PDB entry 8HDW | electron microscopy, 3.00 A resolution | chains O and U of the 30 polymer chains in the assembly

== Chain O (and U) ==
Protein: Pam3 sheath protein
Organism: uncultured cyanophage
Notes: chain U of this document is another copy of the same molecule, construct and numbering; everything in this record applies to it too
Chain sequence (384 residues; numbered 1 to 384; the number before each row is that of its first residue):
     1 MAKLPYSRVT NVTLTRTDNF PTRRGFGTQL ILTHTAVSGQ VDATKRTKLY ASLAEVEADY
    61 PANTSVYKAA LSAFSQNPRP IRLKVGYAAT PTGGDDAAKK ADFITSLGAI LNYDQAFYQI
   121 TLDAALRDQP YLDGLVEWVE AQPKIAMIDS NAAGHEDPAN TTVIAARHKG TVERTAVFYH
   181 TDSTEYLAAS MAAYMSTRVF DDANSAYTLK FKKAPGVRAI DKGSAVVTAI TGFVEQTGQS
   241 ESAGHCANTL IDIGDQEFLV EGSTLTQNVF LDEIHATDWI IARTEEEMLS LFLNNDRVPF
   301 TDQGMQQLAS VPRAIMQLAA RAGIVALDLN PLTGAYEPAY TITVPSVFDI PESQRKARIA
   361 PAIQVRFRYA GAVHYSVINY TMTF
Not modelled in the structure: 1-2

== Chain O / chain U interface ==
Residue-residue contacts (85; chain O residue first):
  Asn204(O) - Asp296(U)
  Ala206(O) - Asp296(U)
  Ala206(O) - Arg297(U)
  Tyr207(O) - Arg297(U)  hydrogen bond (backbone-side chain)
  Thr208(O) - Arg297(U)
  Thr208(O) - Arg358(U)  hydrogen bond (backbone-side chain)
  Leu209(O) - Arg297(U)
  Leu209(O) - Arg358(U)
  Lys210(O) - Arg297(U)
  Phe211(O) - Arg297(U)
  Lys212(O) - Leu289(U)
  Lys212(O) - Phe292(U)
  Lys212(O) - Leu293(U)
  Lys213(O) - Asn295(U)
  Lys213(O) - Asp296(U)  hydrogen bond (side chain-backbone)
  Lys213(O) - Arg297(U)
  Gly223(O) - Asn112(U)
  Ser224(O) - Leu111(U)
  Ser224(O) - Asn112(U)
  Ser224(O) - Gln115(U)  hydrogen bond
  Ala225(O) - Asn112(U)
  Gln236(O) - Ile359(U)
  Thr237(O) - Ile359(U)
  Gly238(O) - Ile359(U)
  Gln256(O) - Glu286(U)
  Gln256(O) - Leu293(U)
  Phe258(O) - Leu289(U)  hydrophobic
  Phe258(O) - Leu293(U)  hydrophobic
  Phe270(O) - Arg358(U)
  Glu273(O) - Arg358(U)  salt bridge
  Leu329(O) - Phe348(U)  hydrophobic
  Asn330(O) - Glu352(U)
  Pro331(O) - Phe348(U)
  Pro331(O) - Ile350(U)
  Pro331(O) - Glu352(U)
  Pro331(O) - Arg355(U)
  Leu332(O) - Phe348(U)
  Leu332(O) - Asp349(U)
  Leu332(O) - Pro351(U)  hydrophobic
  Leu332(O) - Glu352(U)
  Thr333(O) - Phe348(U)
  Thr333(O) - Asp349(U)
  Gly334(O) - Phe348(U)
  Arg368(O) - Glu352(U)  salt bridge
  Gly371(O) - Phe300(U)  hydrogen bond (backbone-backbone)
  Ala372(O) - Val298(U)
  Ala372(O) - Pro299(U)  hydrophobic
  Ala372(O) - Phe300(U)
  Ala372(O) - Arg358(U)
  Val373(O) - Val298(U)  hydrogen bond (backbone-backbone)
  Val373(O) - Pro299(U)
  Val373(O) - Phe300(U)  hydrophobic
  Val373(O) - Ala360(U)  hydrophobic
  His374(O) - Arg358(U)  hydrogen bond (backbone-backbone)
  Tyr375(O) - Arg358(U)  hydrogen bond (backbone-backbone)
  Tyr375(O) - Ile359(U)
  Tyr375(O) - Ala360(U)  hydrogen bond (backbone-backbone)
  Ser376(O) - Met288(U)
  Ser376(O) - Phe292(U)
  Ser376(O) - Leu308(U)
  Val377(O) - Ala360(U)
  Val377(O) - Ala362(U)
  Val377(O) - Ile363(U)  hydrogen bond (backbone-backbone)
  Ile378(O) - Pro312(U)  hydrophobic
  Ile378(O) - Ile363(U)
  Ile378(O) - Val365(U)  hydrophobic
  Asn379(O) - Ile363(U)  hydrogen bond (backbone-backbone)
  Asn379(O) - Gln364(U)  hydrogen bond
  Tyr380(O) - Thr284(U)
  Tyr380(O) - Pro312(U)
  Tyr380(O) - Met316(U)  hydrophobic
  Tyr380(O) - Val365(U)  hydrophobic
  Tyr380(O) - Phe367(U)  hydrophobic
  Thr381(O) - Val365(U)  hydrogen bond (backbone-backbone)
  Thr381(O) - Arg366(U)  hydrogen bond
  Thr381(O) - Phe367(U)  hydrogen bond (backbone-backbone)
  Met382(O) - Thr277(U)
  Met382(O) - Arg366(U)
  Met382(O) - Phe367(U)  hydrophobic
  Met382(O) - Tyr369(U)  hydrophobic
  Thr383(O) - Arg366(U)
  Thr383(O) - Phe367(U)
  Thr383(O) - Arg368(U)
  Phe384(O) - Arg368(U)
  Phe384(O) - Tyr369(U)
Also at the interface, not in a pair above, chain O (43 interface residues in all): Tyr194, Ile253, Gly254
Also at the interface, not in a pair above, chain U (41 interface residues in all): Ile280, Ile315, Val347, Ser353, Pro361

== Summary ==
43 residues of chain O face 41 of chain U across their interface, with 15 hydrogen bonds and 2 salt bridges.
Polar contacts include Glu273(O)-Arg358(U), Arg368(O)-Glu352(U) and Tyr207(O)-Arg297(U).
Chain O and chain U are both Pam3 sheath protein (uncultured cyanophage); the structure, Cyanophage Pam3
Sheath-tube, was determined by electron microscopy (same publication as 8HDR, 7YFW, 7YFZ and 8HDS).
